3ZWV - chains A and B; structure by X-ray diffraction, 2.30 A resolution.

# Chain A (and B)
Name: ADP-ribosyl cyclase
Source organism: Aplysia californica
Notes: EC 3.2.2.5; chain B of this document is another copy of the same molecule, construct and numbering; everything in this record applies to it too
UniProtKB: P29241 (NADA_APLCA); residues 1-258 here correspond to UniProt positions 25-282 (UniProt number = residue number + 24)
Sequence (260 residues; each row starts with the number of its first residue; numbers below 1 keep their minus sign (Ala-1 is residue -1)):
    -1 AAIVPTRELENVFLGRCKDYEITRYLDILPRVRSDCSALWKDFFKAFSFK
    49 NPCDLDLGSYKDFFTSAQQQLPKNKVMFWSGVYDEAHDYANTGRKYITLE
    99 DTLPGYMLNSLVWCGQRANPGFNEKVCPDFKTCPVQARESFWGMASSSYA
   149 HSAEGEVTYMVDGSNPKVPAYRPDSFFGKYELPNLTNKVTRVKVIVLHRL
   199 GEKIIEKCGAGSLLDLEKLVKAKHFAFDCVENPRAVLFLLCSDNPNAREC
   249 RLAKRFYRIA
Disordered / not traced: -1 to 0, 254-258 (chain B: -1 to 0, 253-258)
Disulfide bonds: Cys15-Cys34, Cys51-Cys131, Cys112-Cys125, Cys206-Cys227, Cys239-Cys248
Covalently attached groups: compound AVU linked to Glu179
Construct notes: expression tag (-1 to 0)
Small-molecule neighbours: AVU ([(2R,3S,4R,5R)-5-(6-amino-9H-purin-9-yl)-3,4-dihydroxytetrahydrofuran-2-yl]methyl [(2R,3R,4R)-4-fluoro-3-hydroxytetrahydrofuran-2-yl]methyl dihydrogen diphosphate): Phe76, Trp77, Ser78, Gly79, Leu97, Glu98, Asn107, Trp140, Ser144, Arg170, Ser173, Phe174, Phe175

# Chain A / chain B interface
Residue-residue contacts - 50 pairs, chain A then chain B:
  Thr4(A) - Ile20(B)
  Arg5(A) - Ile20(B)
  Glu6(A) - Lys16(B)  salt bridge
  Glu6(A) - Ile20(B)
  Asn9(A) - Lys16(B)
  Val10(A) - Ile20(B)  hydrophobic
  Val10(A) - Thr21(B)
  Gly13(A) - Gly13(B)
  Arg14(A) - Asp17(B)  salt bridge
  Arg14(A) - Thr21(B)  hydrogen bond
  Arg14(A) - Arg22(B)
  Lys16(A) - Glu6(B)  salt bridge
  Lys16(A) - Asn9(B)
  Asp17(A) - Arg14(B)  salt bridge
  Ile20(A) - Thr4(B)
  Ile20(A) - Arg5(B)
  Ile20(A) - Glu6(B)
  Ile20(A) - Val10(B)  hydrophobic
  Thr21(A) - Val10(B)
  Thr21(A) - Arg14(B)  hydrogen bond
  Thr21(A) - Leu109(B)
  Arg22(A) - Arg14(B)
  Arg22(A) - Tyr104(B)
  Tyr104(A) - Arg22(B)
  Leu109(A) - Thr21(B)
  Arg232(A) - Pro243(B)  hydrogen bond (side chain-backbone)
  Arg232(A) - Asn244(B)  hydrogen bond
  Ala233(A) - Ser240(B)
  Phe236(A) - Phe236(B)
  Phe236(A) - Cys239(B)
  Phe236(A) - Ser240(B)
  Phe236(A) - Pro243(B)  hydrophobic
  Phe236(A) - Cys248(B)
  Leu237(A) - Leu237(B)  hydrophobic
  Leu237(A) - Ser240(B)  hydrogen bond (backbone-side chain)
  Cys239(A) - Phe236(B)  hydrophobic
  Ser240(A) - Ala233(B)  hydrogen bond (side chain-backbone)
  Ser240(A) - Phe236(B)
  Ser240(A) - Leu237(B)
  Pro243(A) - Arg232(B)
  Cys248(A) - Phe236(B)
  Arg249(A) - Leu250(B)
  Arg249(A) - Lys252(B)
  Leu250(A) - Arg232(B)
  Leu250(A) - Leu235(B)  hydrophobic
  Leu250(A) - Arg249(B)
  Leu250(A) - Leu250(B)  hydrophobic
  Leu250(A) - Lys252(B)
  Ala251(A) - Arg249(B)  hydrogen bond (backbone-backbone)
  Ala251(A) - Leu250(B)
Also at the interface, not in a pair above, chain A (28 interface residues in all): Asp86, Asn89, Arg92
Also at the interface, not in a pair above, chain B (32 interface residues in all): Glu19, Asp82, Asp86, Asn89, Ala251

# Overview
Chain A and chain B form an interface of 28 and 32 residues respectively, with 7 hydrogen bonds and 4 salt
bridges. Among the polar pairs are Glu6(A)-Lys16(B), Arg14(A)-Asp17(B) and Arg14(A)-Thr21(B). Covalently
linked compound AVU: at Glu179(A).
Both chains are ADP-ribosyl cyclase (Aplysia californica). Entry 3ZWV (Crystal structure of ADP-ribosyl
cyclase complexed with ara-2'F-ADP- ribose at 2.3 angstrom) was determined by X-ray diffraction together with
3ZWM, 3ZWN, 3ZWO, 3ZWP and 3ZWW from the same study.
